Entry 5KS9 (X-ray diffraction, 2.55 A resolution); this record covers chains B and J of the 5 polymer chains in the assembly.

Chain B:
Molecule: HLA class II histocompatibility antigen, DQ beta 1 chain
Organism: Triticum aestivum
UniProtKB: U3PYM0 (U3PYM0_HUMAN); residues 1-192 here correspond to UniProt positions 33-224 (UniProt number = residue number + 32)
Sequence (230 residues; row label = number of the first residue in the row; numbers below 1 keep their minus sign (Pro-29 is residue -29)):
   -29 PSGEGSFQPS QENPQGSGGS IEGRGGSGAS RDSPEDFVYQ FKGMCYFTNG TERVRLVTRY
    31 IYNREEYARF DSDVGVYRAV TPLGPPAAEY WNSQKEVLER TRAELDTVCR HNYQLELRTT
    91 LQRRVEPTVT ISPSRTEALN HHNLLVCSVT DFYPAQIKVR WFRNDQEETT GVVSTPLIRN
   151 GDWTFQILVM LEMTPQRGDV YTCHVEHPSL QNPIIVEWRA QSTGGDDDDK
Not modelled in the structure: -29 to 1, 104-113, 193-200
Sequence notes: linker (-13 to 0); expression tag (193-200)
Disulfide bonds: Cys15-Cys79
Glycans and other covalent adducts: N-acetylglucosamine (NAG) linked to Asn19

Chain J:
Molecule: DQ8-glia-alpha1 peptide
Organism: Triticum aestivum
Sequence (16 residues; each row starts with the number of its first residue; note: 1 number in that range is skipped by the numbering (no residue carries it; nothing is unmodelled there); numbers below 1 keep their minus sign (Ala-4 is residue -4)):
    -4 APSG
     1 EGSFQPSQEN PQ

Chain B / chain J interface:
Pairs across the interface (31; chain B residue first):
  Phe11(B) - Gln5(J)
  Phe11(B) - Pro6(J)
  Gly13(B) - Phe4(J)
  Cys15(B) - Phe4(J)  hydrophobic
  Leu26(B) - Phe4(J)  hydrophobic
  Thr28(B) - Phe4(J)
  Tyr30(B) - Pro6(J)
  Tyr30(B) - Ser7(J)  hydrogen bond (side chain-backbone)
  Tyr37(B) - Glu9(J)  hydrogen bond
  Tyr47(B) - Ser7(J)  hydrogen bond
  Ala57(B) - Glu9(J)
  Tyr60(B) - Gln8(J)
  Tyr60(B) - Asn10(J)
  Trp61(B) - Ser7(J)
  Trp61(B) - Gln8(J)  hydrogen bond (side chain-backbone)
  Val67(B) - Ser7(J)
  Arg70(B) - Gln5(J)
  Arg70(B) - Ser7(J)  hydrogen bond
  Glu74(B) - Phe4(J)
  Glu74(B) - Gln5(J)  hydrogen bond (side chain-backbone)
  Thr77(B) - Gly2(J)
  Val78(B) - Gly2(J)
  Val78(B) - Ser3(J)
  Val78(B) - Phe4(J)  hydrophobic
  Cys79(B) - Phe4(J)  hydrophobic
  His81(B) - Gly-1(J)  hydrogen bond (side chain-backbone)
  His81(B) - Gly2(J)
  Asn82(B) - Glu1(J)
  Asn82(B) - Gly2(J)  hydrogen bond (side chain-backbone)
  Leu85(B) - Ser-2(J)
  Leu85(B) - Glu1(J)
Other interface residues (no listed pair), chain B (22 interface residues in all): Met14, Thr71
Other interface residues (no listed pair), chain J (13 interface residues in all): Pro11

Summary:
The interface between chain B and chain J involves 22 residues on one side and 13 on the other, with 8
hydrogen bonds. Polar contacts include Tyr30(B)-Ser7(J), Tyr37(B)-Glu9(J) and Tyr47(B)-Ser7(J). Covalently
linked N-acetylglucosamine: at Asn19(B).
Here chain B is HLA class II histocompatibility antigen, DQ beta 1 chain and chain J is DQ8-glia-alpha1
peptide, both from Triticum aestivum. Entry 5KS9 (Bel502-DQ8-glia-alpha1 complex) was determined by X-ray
diffraction, deposited together with 5KSA and 5KSB.
